6LXW - chains B and P of the 7 polymer chains in the assembly; structure by electron microscopy, 3.27 A resolution.

Chain B:
Molecule: Interleukin-2, Immunoglobulin heavy constant alpha 1
Organism: Homo sapiens
UniProtKB: chimeric construct of P60568, P01876: residues 182-202 from P60568 (IL2_HUMAN) positions 1-21 (UniProt number = residue number - 181); residues 241-472 from P01876 positions 122-353 (UniProt number = residue number - 119)
Chain sequence (291 residues; numbered 182 to 472; the number before each row is that of its first residue):
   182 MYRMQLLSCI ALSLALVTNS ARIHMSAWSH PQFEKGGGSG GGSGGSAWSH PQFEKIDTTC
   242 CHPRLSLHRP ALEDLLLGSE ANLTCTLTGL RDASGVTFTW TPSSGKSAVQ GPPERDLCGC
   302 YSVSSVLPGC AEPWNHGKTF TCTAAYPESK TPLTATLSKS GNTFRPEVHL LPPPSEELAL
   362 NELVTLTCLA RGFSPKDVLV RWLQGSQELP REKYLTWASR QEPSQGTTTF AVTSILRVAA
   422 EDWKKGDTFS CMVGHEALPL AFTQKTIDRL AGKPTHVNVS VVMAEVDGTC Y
Not modelled in the structure: 182-243, 453-456, 466-472
Construct notes: linker (203-240)
Disulfide bonds: Cys266-Cys323, Cys369-Cys432

Chain P:
Molecule: Polymeric immunoglobulin receptor
Organism: Homo sapiens
UniProtKB: P01833 (PIGR_HUMAN); residues -17 to 547 here correspond to UniProt positions 1-565 (UniProt number = residue number + 18)
Chain sequence (573 residues; row label = number of the first residue in the row; numbers below 1 keep their minus sign (Met-17 is residue -17)):
   -17 MLLFVLTCLL AVFPAISTKS PIFGPEEVNS VEGNSVSITC YYPPTSVNRH TRKYWCRQGA
    43 RGGCITLISS EGYVSSKYAG RANLTNFPEN GTFVVNIAQL SQDDSGRYKC GLGINSRGLS
   103 FDVSLEVSQG PGLLNDTKVY TVDLGRTVTI NCPFKTENAQ KRKSLYKQIG LYPVLVIDSS
   163 GYVNPNYTGR IRLDIQGTGQ LLFSVVINQL RLSDAGQYLC QAGDDSNSNK KNADLQVLKP
   223 EPELVYEDLR GSVTFHCALG PEVANVAKFL CRQSSGENCD VVVNTLGKRA PAFEGRILLN
   283 PQDKDGSFSV VITGLRKEDA GRYLCGAHSD GQLQEGSPIQ AWQLFVNEES TIPRSPTVVK
   343 GVAGGSVAVL CPYNRKESKS IKYWCLWEGA QNGRCPLLVD SEGWVKAQYE GRLSLLEEPG
   403 NGTFTVILNQ LTSRDAGFYW CLTNGDTLWR TTVEIKIIEG EPNLKVPGNV TAVLGETLKV
   463 PCHFPCKFSS YEKYWCKWNN TGCQALPSQD EGPSKAFVNC DENSRLVSLT LNLVTRADEG
   523 WYWCGVKQGH FYGETAAVYV AVEERHHHHH HHH
Not modelled in the structure: -17 to 0, 113-119, 176-184, 205-209, 489-498, 545-555
Construct notes: expression tag (548-555)
Disulfide bonds: Cys22-Cys92, Cys38-Cys46, Cys134-Cys202, Cys239-Cys307, Cys253-Cys261, Cys353-Cys423, Cys367-Cys377, Cys464-Cys526, Cys478-Cys485
Reported in the primary citation:
  - mutagenesis - V29N/R31S, R99N/L101T: abolished binding to Fcalpha-J

Interface between chain B and chain P:
Contacting residue pairs (11):
  Ala360(B) - Ile96(P)
  Ala360(B) - Asn97(P)
  Leu361(B) - Thr48(P)  hydrogen bond (backbone-side chain)
  Leu361(B) - Asn97(P)  hydrogen bond (backbone-side chain)
  Asn362(B) - Cys46(P)  hydrogen bond (side chain-backbone)
  Asn362(B) - Thr48(P)
  Asn362(B) - Asn97(P)
  Glu363(B) - Arg34(P)  salt bridge
  Glu363(B) - Tyr55(P)  hydrogen bond (backbone-side chain)
  Leu364(B) - Tyr55(P)  hydrophobic
  Glu422(B) - Ile47(P)
Other interface residues (no listed pair), chain P (8 interface residues in all): Ser98

Overview:
6 residues of chain B face 8 of chain P across their interface; the contacts include 4 hydrogen bonds and 1
salt bridge. Polar contacts include Glu363(B)-Arg34(P), Leu361(B)-Thr48(P) and Leu361(B)-Asn97(P). The paper
reports that V29N/R31S and R99N/L101T of chain P abolish binding to Fcalpha-J.
Here chain B is Interleukin-2, Immunoglobulin heavy constant alpha 1 and chain P is Polymeric immunoglobulin
receptor, both from Homo sapiens. Entry 6LXW (Cryo-EM structure of human secretory immunoglobulin A in complex
with the N-terminal domain of SpsA) was determined by electron microscopy, deposited together with 6LX3.
